PDB entry 4ZIU | X-ray diffraction, 2.70 A resolution | chain A

Chain A:
Molecule: Uncharacterized lipoprotein YfhM
From: Escherichia coli K-12
Reference sequence: P76578 (YFHM_ECOLI); numbering as in UniProt (aligned over 1018-1653)
Amino-acid sequence (639 residues; each row starts with the number of its first residue):
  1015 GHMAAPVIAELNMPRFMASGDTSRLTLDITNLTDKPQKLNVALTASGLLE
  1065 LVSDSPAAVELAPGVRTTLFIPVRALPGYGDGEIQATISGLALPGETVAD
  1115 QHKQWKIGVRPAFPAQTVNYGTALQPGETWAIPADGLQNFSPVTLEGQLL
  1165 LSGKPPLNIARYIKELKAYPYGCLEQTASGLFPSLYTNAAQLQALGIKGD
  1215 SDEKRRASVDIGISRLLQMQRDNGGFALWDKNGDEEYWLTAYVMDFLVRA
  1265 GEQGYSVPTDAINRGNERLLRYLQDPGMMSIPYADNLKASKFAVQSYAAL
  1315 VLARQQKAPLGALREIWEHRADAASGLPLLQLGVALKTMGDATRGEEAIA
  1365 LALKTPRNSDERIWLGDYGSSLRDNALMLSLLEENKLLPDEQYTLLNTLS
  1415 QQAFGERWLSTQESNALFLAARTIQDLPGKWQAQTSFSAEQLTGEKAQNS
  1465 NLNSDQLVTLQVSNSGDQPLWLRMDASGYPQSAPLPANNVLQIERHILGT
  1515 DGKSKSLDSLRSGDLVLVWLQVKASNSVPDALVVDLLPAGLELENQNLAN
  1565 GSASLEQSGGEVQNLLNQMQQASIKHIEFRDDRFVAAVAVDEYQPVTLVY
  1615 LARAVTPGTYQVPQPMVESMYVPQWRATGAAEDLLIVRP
Construct notes: expression tag (1015-1017)
Swiss-Prot annotation at these positions:
  - cross-link: C1187 to Q1190 (Isoglutamyl cysteine thioester (Cys-Gln))
Ion coordination: Ni2+ site 1: G1015, H1016, D1114, H1116; Ni2+ site 2: E1329, H1333, E1606 (together with glycerol)
What the authors report for this chain:
  - contacts within the chain: Y1185-C1187, C1187-Q1190 (covalent link), C1187-E1189, C1187-T1191, C1187-L1242, C1187-W1243, C1187-M1634, C1187-Y1635

Overview:
G1015, H1016, D1114 and H1116 form the Ni2+ site 1. E1329, H1333 and E1606 form the Ni2+ site 2. The paper
reports contacts within the chain involving Y1185, C1187 and Q1190 among others.
Chain A is Uncharacterized lipoprotein YfhM (Escherichia coli K-12); the structure, Crystal structure of
native alpha-2-macroglobulin from Escherichia coli spanning the residues from domain MG7 to the ..., was
determined by X-ray diffraction together with 5A42, 4ZIQ, 4ZJG and 4ZJH from the same study.
